Entry 4XLR (X-ray diffraction, 4.30 A resolution (low resolution: residue-level contacts below are approximate; hydrogen-bond / salt-bridge calls are withheld)); this record covers chains M and P of the 10 polymer chains in the assembly.

[Chain M]
Protein: CarD-like transcriptional regulator
Source organism: Thermus thermophilus JL-18
UniProtKB: H9ZP94 (H9ZP94_THETH); residue numbers follow UniProt; this construct covers 1-164
Amino-acid sequence (164 residues; row label = number of the first residue in the row):
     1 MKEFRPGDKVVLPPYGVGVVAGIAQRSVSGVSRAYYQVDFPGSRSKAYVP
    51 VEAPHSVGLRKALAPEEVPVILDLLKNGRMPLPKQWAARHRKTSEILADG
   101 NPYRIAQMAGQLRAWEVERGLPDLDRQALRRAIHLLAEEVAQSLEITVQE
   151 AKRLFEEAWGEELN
Disordered / not traced: 1-2, 161-164
What the authors report for this chain:
  - binding site for the 48-nt DNA strand: Trp-86
  - binding site for the 48-nt DNA strand (chain P): Leu-124

[Chain P]
Molecule: 48-nt DNA strand
Sequence (48 nucleotides; numbered 1 to 48; the number before each row is that of its first residue):
     1 GCATCCGTGAGTCGAGGGTAATAAGCACAATTTAACACTTTTGTCAAG

[Chain M / chain P interface]
Residue-residue contacts (8):
  Trp-86(M) with DA24(P); DG25(P); DC26(P)
  Pro-122(M) with DC26(P); DA27(P)
  Asp-123(M) with DC26(P)
  Leu-124(M) with DG25(P); DC26(P)

[Summary]
Chain M and chain P each contribute 4 residues to their interface. The paper reports a binding site for the
48-nt DNA strand at Trp-86(M); a binding site for the 48-nt DNA strand (chain P) at Leu-124(M).
Chain M is CarD-like transcriptional regulator (Thermus thermophilus JL-18) and chain P is a 48-nt DNA strand;
the structure, Crystal structure of T.aquaticus transcription initiation complex with CarD containing bubble
promoter and RNA, was determined by X-ray diffraction together with 4XLS and 4XAX from the same study.
